Entry 8RNW (X-ray diffraction, 1.12 A resolution); this record covers chain A.

== Chain A ==
Protein: Lysozyme C
Organism: Gallus gallus
Notes: EC 3.2.1.17
Reference sequence: P00698 (LYSC_CHICK); residues 1-129 here correspond to UniProt positions 19-147 (UniProt number = residue number + 18)
Amino-acid sequence (129 residues; numbered 1 to 129; the number before each row is that of its first residue):
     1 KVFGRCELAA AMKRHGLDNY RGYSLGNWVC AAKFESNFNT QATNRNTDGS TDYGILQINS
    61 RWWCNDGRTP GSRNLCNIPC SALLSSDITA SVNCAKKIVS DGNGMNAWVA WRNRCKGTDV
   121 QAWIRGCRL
Disulfide bonds: Cys6-Cys127, Cys30-Cys115, Cys64-Cys80, Cys76-Cys94
Ion coordination: ruthenium ion site 1: Arg14, His15; Na+: Ser60, Cys64, Ser72, Arg73; ruthenium ion site 2 near Asp101 (its only coordinating residue here)
Curated features (UniProtKB/Swiss-Prot):
  - active site: Glu35, Asp52
  - binding site (substrate): Asp101
Reported in the primary citation:
  - ruthenium ion coordination: Asp101

== Overview ==
The ruthenium ion site 1 is built by Arg14 and His15. Ser60, Cys64, Ser72 and Arg73 form the Na+ site. Curated
annotation (UniProt) lists active-site residues Glu35 and Asp52 and substrate-binding residue Asp101. The
paper reports ruthenium ion coordination by Asp101.
Chain A is Lysozyme C (Gallus gallus); the structure, Hen Egg White Lysozyme soaked with trans-Ru(DMSO)4Cl2,
was determined by X-ray diffraction together with 8RNY, 8RNV and 8RNX from the same study.
